PDB entry 7TKG | electron microscopy, 4.50 A resolution (low resolution: residue-level contacts below are approximate; hydrogen-bond / salt-bridge calls are withheld) | chains G and H of the 27 polymer chains in the assembly

[Chain G]
Name: ATP synthase subunit gamma
From: Saccharomyces cerevisiae
Reference sequence: P38077 (ATPG_YEAST); residues 1-278 here correspond to UniProt positions 34-311 (UniProt number = residue number + 33)
Sequence (278 residues; numbered 1 to 278; the number before each row is that of its first residue):
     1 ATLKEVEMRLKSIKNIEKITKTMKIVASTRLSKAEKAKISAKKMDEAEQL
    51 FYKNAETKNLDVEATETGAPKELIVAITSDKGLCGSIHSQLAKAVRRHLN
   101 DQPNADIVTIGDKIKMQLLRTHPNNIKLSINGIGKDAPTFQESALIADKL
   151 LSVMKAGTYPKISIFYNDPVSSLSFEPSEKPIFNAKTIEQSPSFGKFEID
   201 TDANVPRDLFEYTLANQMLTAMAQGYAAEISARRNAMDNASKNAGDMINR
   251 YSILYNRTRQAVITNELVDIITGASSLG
Not modelled in the structure: 60-70, 277-278

[Chain H]
Name: ATP synthase subunit delta
From: Saccharomyces cerevisiae
Reference sequence: Q12165 (ATPD_YEAST); residues 1-138 here correspond to UniProt positions 23-160 (UniProt number = residue number + 22)
Sequence (138 residues; each row starts with the number of its first residue):
     1 AEAAAASSGLKLQFALPHETLYSGSEVTQVNLPAKSGRIGVLANHVPTVE
    51 QLLPGVVEVMEGSNSKKFFISGGFATVQPDSQLCVTAIEAFPLESFSQEN
   101 IKNLLAEAKKNVSSSDAREAAEAAIQVEVLENLQSVLK
Not modelled in the structure: 1-10, 24-25, 91, 98, 116-117, 137-138

[How chain G and chain H interact]
Residue-residue contacts - 7 pairs, chain G then chain H:
  Ser40(G) - Pro17(H)
  Ala41(G) - Pro17(H)
  Lys196(G) - Pro47(H)
  Phe197(G) - Pro47(H)
  Glu198(G) - Pro47(H)
  Glu198(G) - Thr48(H)
  Glu198(G) - Val49(H)
Other interface residues (no listed pair), chain G (6 interface residues in all): Ile199
Other interface residues (no listed pair), chain H (5 interface residues in all): Leu16

[Overview]
Chain G and chain H form an interface of 6 and 5 residues respectively.
Here chain G is ATP synthase subunit gamma and chain H is ATP synthase subunit delta, both from Saccharomyces
cerevisiae. Entry 7TKG (Yeast ATP synthase State 2catalytic(a) with 10 mM ATP backbone model) was determined
by electron microscopy (same publication as 7TJS, 7TJT, 7TJU, 7TJV, 7TJW, 7TJX and 30 further entries).
